Entry 4G4P (X-ray diffraction, 1.50 A resolution); this record covers chain A.

[Chain A]
Name: Amino acid ABC transporter, amino acid-binding/permease protein
Organism: Enterococcus faecalis
Reference sequence: Q837S0 (Q837S0_ENTFA); residues 21-244 here correspond to UniProt positions 29-252 (UniProt number = residue number + 8)
Sequence (244 residues; numbered 1 to 244; the number before each row is that of its first residue):
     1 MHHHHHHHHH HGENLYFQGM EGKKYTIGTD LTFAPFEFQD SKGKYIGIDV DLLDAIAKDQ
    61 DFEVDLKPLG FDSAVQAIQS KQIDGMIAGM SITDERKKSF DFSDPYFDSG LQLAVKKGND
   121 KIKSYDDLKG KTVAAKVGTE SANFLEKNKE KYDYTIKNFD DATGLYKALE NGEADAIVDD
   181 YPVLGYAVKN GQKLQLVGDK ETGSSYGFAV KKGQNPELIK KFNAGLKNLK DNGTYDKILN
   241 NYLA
Disordered / not traced: 1-9
Sequence notes: expression tag (1-20)
Residues lining bound ligands: glutamine (GLN): Asp30, Phe33, Phe71, Ala88, Gly89, Met90, Ser91, Arg96, Lys136, Gly138, Thr139, Glu140, Asp180, Tyr206
From the paper describing this entry:
  - binding site for glutamine: Asp30, Phe33, Phe71, Ala88, Gly89, Ser91, Lys136, Ser141, Asp179, Asp180
  - contacts within the chain: Arg96-Glu140 (salt bridge), Thr93-Glu140
  - mutagenesis - F33Y/S91T/S141A: decreased binding to glutamine

[In short]
Bound to chain A: glutamine. The paper reports a binding site for glutamine at Asp30, Phe33 and Phe71 among
others; F33Y/S91T/S141A reduce binding to glutamine.
Chain A is Amino acid ABC transporter, amino acid-binding/permease protein (Enterococcus faecalis); the
structure, Crystal structure of glutamine-binding protein from Enterococcus faecalis at 1.5 A, was determined
by X-ray diffraction, deposited together with 4KPT, 4KQP, 4KR5 and 4LA9.
